Entry 9E6D (electron microscopy, 3.28 A resolution); this record covers chains D and E of the 5 polymer chains in the assembly.

== Chain D (and E) ==
Molecule: Chemotactile receptor CRT1
Source organism: Octopus bimaculoides
Notes: chain E of this document is another copy of the same molecule, construct and numbering; everything in this record applies to it too
UniProt: A0A0L8FVQ9 (A0A0L8FVQ9_OCTBM); residues -19 to 379 here correspond to UniProt positions 1-399 (UniProt number = residue number + 20)
Sequence (410 residues; each row starts with the number of its first residue; numbers below 1 keep their minus sign (Met-19 is residue -19)):
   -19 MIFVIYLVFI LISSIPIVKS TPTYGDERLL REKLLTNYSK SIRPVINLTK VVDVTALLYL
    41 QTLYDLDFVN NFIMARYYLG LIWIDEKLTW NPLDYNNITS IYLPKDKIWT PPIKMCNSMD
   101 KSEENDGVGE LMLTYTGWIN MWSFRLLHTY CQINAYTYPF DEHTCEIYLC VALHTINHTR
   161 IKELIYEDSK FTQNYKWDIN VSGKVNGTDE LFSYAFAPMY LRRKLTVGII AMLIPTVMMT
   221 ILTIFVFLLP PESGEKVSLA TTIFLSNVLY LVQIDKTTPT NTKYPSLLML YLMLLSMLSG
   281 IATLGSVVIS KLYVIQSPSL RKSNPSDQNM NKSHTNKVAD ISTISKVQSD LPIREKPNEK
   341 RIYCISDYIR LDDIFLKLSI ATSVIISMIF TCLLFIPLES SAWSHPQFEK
Not modelled in the structure: -19 to 0, 293-390
Construct notes: expression tag (380-390)
Disulfides: Cys96-Cys150, Cys131-Cys145
Covalently attached groups: N-acetylglucosamine (NAG) linked to Asn17, Asn27, Asn77, Asn180, Asn186
Residues lining bound ligands:
  - lumichrome (LUM), molecule 1: Tyr39, Tyr58, Trp122, Ser123, Phe124, Ser169
  - lumichrome (LUM), molecule 2: Ala152, Leu153, Phe192
Reported in the primary citation:
  - binding site for lumichrome: Tyr58, Trp122, Phe124, Phe192
  - mutagenesis - S169A: unchanged binding to lumichrome

== How chain D and chain E interact ==
Residue-residue contacts (61):
  Asn17(D) - Tyr4(E)
  Asn17(D) - Arg8(E)
  Tyr18(D) - Tyr4(E)
  Ser19(D) - Tyr4(E)  hydrogen bond (backbone-side chain)
  Ser19(D) - Arg8(E)
  Ser21(D) - Arg11(E)
  Ser21(D) - Tyr82(E)
  Ser21(D) - Pro84(E)
  Ile22(D) - Tyr4(E)  hydrophobic
  Ile22(D) - Glu7(E)
  Ile22(D) - Arg8(E)
  Arg23(D) - Tyr4(E)
  Val25(D) - Tyr4(E)
  Ile26(D) - Thr3(E)
  Ile26(D) - Tyr4(E)  hydrogen bond (backbone-backbone)
  Asn27(D) - Thr1(E)
  Asn27(D) - Pro2(E)
  Leu28(D) - Pro2(E)  hydrogen bond (backbone-backbone)
  Leu28(D) - Thr3(E)
  Leu28(D) - Glu7(E)
  Lys67(D) - Tyr4(E)
  Lys94(D) - Asn105(E)  hydrogen bond (side chain-backbone)
  Lys94(D) - Gly107(E)  hydrogen bond (side chain-backbone)
  Cys96(D) - Gln41(E)
  Cys96(D) - Arg56(E)
  Cys96(D) - Phe124(E)  hydrophobic
  Asn97(D) - Gln41(E)
  Asn97(D) - Phe171(E)
  Ser98(D) - Arg56(E)  hydrogen bond (backbone-side chain)
  Met99(D) - Glu103(E)
  Asp100(D) - Glu103(E)
  Asp100(D) - Asn105(E)  hydrogen bond
  Tyr130(D) - Tyr44(E)  hydrophobic
  Gln132(D) - Gln173(E)  hydrogen bond (side chain-backbone)
  Gln132(D) - Asn174(E)
  Gln132(D) - Tyr175(E)
  Ala152(D) - Val108(E)  hydrophobic
  Leu153(D) - Tyr82(E)  hydrophobic
  Leu153(D) - Glu110(E)
  Leu153(D) - Leu111(E)  hydrophobic
  His154(D) - Tyr82(E)
  His154(D) - Glu110(E)
  Thr155(D) - Tyr82(E)
  His158(D) - Tyr82(E)  hydrogen bond
  Val237(D) - Leu239(E)  hydrophobic
  Thr241(D) - Thr242(E)
  Phe244(D) - Met218(E)  hydrophobic
  Val248(D) - Tyr250(E)
  Leu251(D) - Pro215(E)  hydrophobic
  Asp255(D) - Met212(E)
  Thr260(D) - Lys176(E)  hydrogen bond
  Asn261(D) - Asn174(E)  hydrogen bond (side chain-backbone)
  Asn261(D) - Tyr175(E)
  Pro265(D) - Val207(E)
  Pro265(D) - Gly208(E)
  Met273(D) - Ala211(E)
  Gly280(D) - Met218(E)
  Val287(D) - Phe225(E)  hydrophobic
  Val287(D) - Leu239(E)  hydrophobic
  Lys291(D) - Phe225(E)
  Lys291(D) - Leu229(E)
Other interface residues (no listed pair), chain D (48 interface residues in all): Thr29, Phe52, Pro92, Met95, Lys101, Ser102, Tyr148, Cys150, Thr262, Thr283, Val288
Other interface residues (no listed pair), chain E (39 interface residues in all): Met112, Leu126, Leu222, Glu235

== In short ==
Chain D and chain E form an interface of 48 and 39 residues respectively, with 11 hydrogen bonds. Polar pairs
include Ser19(D)-Tyr4(E), Lys94(D)-Asn105(E) and Lys94(D)-Gly107(E). Ligands of chain D: lumichrome. From the
paper: a binding site for lumichrome at Tyr58(D), Trp122(D) and Phe124(D) among others; S169A of chain D
leaves binding to lumichrome unchanged.
Chain D and chain E are both Chemotactile receptor CRT1 (Octopus bimaculoides); the structure, octopus sensory
receptor CRT1 bound to Lumichrome, was determined by electron microscopy together with 9E6B and 9E6C from the
same study.
